Entry 1GUT (X-ray diffraction, 1.50 A resolution); this record covers chains B and F of the 6 polymer chains in the assembly.

== Chain B (and F) ==
Name: Molybdate binding protein II
Source organism: Clostridium pasteurianum
Notes: chain F of this document is another copy of the same molecule, construct and numbering; everything in this record applies to it too
Reference sequence: P08854 (MOP2_CLOPA); residue numbers follow UniProt; this construct covers 1-68
Sequence (68 residues; numbered 1 to 68; the number before each row is that of its first residue):
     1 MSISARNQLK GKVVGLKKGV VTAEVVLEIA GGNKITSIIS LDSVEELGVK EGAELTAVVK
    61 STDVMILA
Unresolved in the structure: 1
Ion coordination: Mg2+: Asp63 (shared with 1 residue of chain A; 1 residue of chain C)

== How chain B and chain F interact ==
Residue-residue contacts - 66 pairs, chain B then chain F:
  Ile3(B) - Leu67(F)  hydrophobic
  Asn7(B) - Ile35(F)
  Asn7(B) - Thr36(F)  hydrogen bond (side chain-backbone)
  Gln8(B) - Asn33(F)
  Leu9(B) - Asn33(F)
  Leu9(B) - Ile35(F)  hydrophobic
  Leu27(B) - Ile66(F)  hydrophobic
  Ala30(B) - Ala30(F)
  Ala30(B) - Gly31(F)
  Ala30(B) - Asn33(F)
  Asn33(B) - Leu9(F)
  Asn33(B) - Ala30(F)
  Lys34(B) - Asn7(F)
  Ile35(B) - Asn7(F)
  Ile35(B) - Leu9(F)  hydrophobic
  Ile35(B) - Val64(F)  hydrophobic
  Thr36(B) - Arg6(F)
  Thr36(B) - Asn7(F)  hydrogen bond (backbone-side chain)
  Thr36(B) - Ser61(F)  hydrogen bond (backbone-side chain)
  Thr36(B) - Val64(F)
  Ser37(B) - Ser61(F)
  Ser37(B) - Val64(F)  hydrogen bond (side chain-backbone)
  Ser37(B) - Ile66(F)
  Ile38(B) - Ser61(F)  hydrogen bond (backbone-backbone)
  Ile38(B) - Thr62(F)
  Ile39(B) - Val64(F)
  Leu47(B) - Ile66(F)
  Leu55(B) - Ile66(F)  hydrophobic
  Leu55(B) - Leu67(F)
  Leu55(B) - Ala68(F)  hydrophobic
  Thr56(B) - Met65(F)
  Thr56(B) - Ile66(F)
  Thr56(B) - Leu67(F)  hydrogen bond (backbone-backbone)
  Ala57(B) - Val64(F)  hydrophobic
  Ala57(B) - Met65(F)
  Val58(B) - Asp63(F)
  Val58(B) - Val64(F)
  Val58(B) - Met65(F)  hydrogen bond (backbone-backbone)
  Val59(B) - Val59(F)  hydrophobic
  Val59(B) - Asp63(F)
  Ser61(B) - Thr36(F)  hydrogen bond (side chain-backbone)
  Ser61(B) - Ser37(F)
  Ser61(B) - Ile38(F)  hydrogen bond (backbone-backbone)
  Thr62(B) - Ile38(F)
  Asp63(B) - Val58(F)
  Asp63(B) - Asp63(F)
  Val64(B) - Ile35(F)  hydrophobic
  Val64(B) - Thr36(F)
  Val64(B) - Ser37(F)  hydrogen bond (backbone-side chain)
  Val64(B) - Ile39(F)
  Val64(B) - Ala57(F)  hydrophobic
  Val64(B) - Val58(F)
  Met65(B) - Thr56(F)
  Met65(B) - Ala57(F)
  Met65(B) - Val58(F)  hydrogen bond (backbone-backbone)
  Ile66(B) - Leu27(F)  hydrophobic
  Ile66(B) - Ser37(F)
  Ile66(B) - Leu47(F)
  Ile66(B) - Leu55(F)  hydrophobic
  Ile66(B) - Thr56(F)
  Leu67(B) - Leu55(F)
  Leu67(B) - Thr56(F)  hydrogen bond (backbone-backbone)
  Leu67(B) - Val58(F)  hydrophobic
  Ala68(B) - Glu54(F)
  Ala68(B) - Leu55(F)
  Ala68(B) - Thr56(F)  hydrogen bond (backbone-side chain)
Interface residues without a listed pair, chain B (32 interface residues in all): Val25, Ile29, Gly31, Val49, Lys60
Interface residues without a listed pair, chain F (30 interface residues in all): Lys10, Ile29, Lys34

== Summary ==
32 residues of chain B and 30 residues of chain F are in contact; the contacts include 13 hydrogen bonds.
Polar contacts include Asn7(B)-Thr36(F), Thr36(B)-Ser61(F) and Ser37(B)-Val64(F).
Both chains are Molybdate binding protein II (Clostridium pasteurianum). Entry 1GUT (MopII from Clostridium
pasteurianum (apo2)) was determined by X-ray diffraction together with 1GUG, 1GUN, 1GUO and 1GUS from the same
study.
